Entry 8W2F (electron microscopy, 3.10 A resolution); this record covers chains S and T of the 28 polymer chains in the assembly.

# Chain S
Protein: Proteasome subunit alpha type
From: Plasmodium falciparum 3D7
Notes: EC 3.4.25.1
UniProt: Q8IBI3 (Q8IBI3_PLAF7); residue numbers follow UniProt; this construct covers 1-256
Amino-acid sequence (256 residues; row label = number of the first residue in the row):
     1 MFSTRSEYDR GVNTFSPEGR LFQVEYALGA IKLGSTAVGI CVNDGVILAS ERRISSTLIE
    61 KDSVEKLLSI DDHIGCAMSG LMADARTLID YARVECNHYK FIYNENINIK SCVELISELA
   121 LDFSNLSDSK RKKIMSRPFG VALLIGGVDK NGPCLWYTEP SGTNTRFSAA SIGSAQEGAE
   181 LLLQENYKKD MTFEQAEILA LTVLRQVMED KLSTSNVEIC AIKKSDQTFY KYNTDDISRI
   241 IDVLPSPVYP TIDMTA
Disordered / not traced: 1-10, 128-133, 246-256

# Chain T
Protein: Proteasome endopeptidase complex
From: Plasmodium falciparum 3D7
Notes: EC 3.4.25.1
UniProt: Q8IK90 (Q8IK90_PLAF7); residue numbers follow UniProt; this construct covers 1-254
Amino-acid sequence (254 residues; numbered 1 to 254; the number before each row is that of its first residue):
     1 MYRNLYDTDN IIYSPEGRLY QVEYASEAIK QGTCAVAIKS KDYVVVSGLK KCISKLSFPQ
    61 EKIFKIDDYI GISMSGITSD AKVLTKFMQN ECLSHKFLYN ENINIESLVR SVADKYQKNT
   121 QKSSKRAFGV GLMIAAYHNE PCIFETRPNG SYFEYDALSF GARSHASKTY LEKNLHLFEE
   181 CSLEELILHC LKALKCSLSS ESELTISNTA LAVVGKNHPW QEISSLQLEE YLSKVKMDAE
   241 QEQVEENVQN EANE
Disordered / not traced: 1-4, 199-203, 237-254

# Chain S / chain T interface
Contacting residue pairs - 52 pairs, chain S then chain T:
  N13(S) - S124(T)
  N13(S) - R126(T)
  T14(S) - T8(T)
  T14(S) - Q21(T)
  F15(S) - Q21(T)  hydrogen bond (backbone-side chain)
  F15(S) - Y24(T)  hydrophobic
  F15(S) - A25(T)  hydrophobic
  F15(S) - I77(T)  hydrophobic
  F15(S) - R126(T)
  F15(S) - A127(T)
  S16(S) - Y24(T)
  P17(S) - Y24(T)
  P17(S) - E27(T)
  E18(S) - E27(T)
  E18(S) - Q31(T)
  G19(S) - Y24(T)
  G19(S) - A28(T)
  L21(S) - R126(T)
  E114(S) - K82(T)  salt bridge
  S117(S) - K82(T)
  L121(S) - S79(T)
  S124(S) - R126(T)  hydrogen bond
  N125(S) - K125(T)  hydrogen bond (backbone-side chain)
  L126(S) - D80(T)
  L126(S) - N119(T)
  L126(S) - K125(T)
  L126(S) - R126(T)
  L126(S) - F128(T)  hydrophobic
  S127(S) - K115(T)
  S127(S) - K125(T)  hydrogen bond (backbone-side chain)
  G162(S) - K82(T)  hydrogen bond (backbone-side chain)
  T163(S) - Q60(T)
  T163(S) - T78(T)
  N164(S) - Q60(T)
  T165(S) - I53(T)
  T165(S) - S57(T)
  T165(S) - F58(T)
  T165(S) - Q60(T)  hydrogen bond
  R166(S) - S57(T)
  R166(S) - F58(T)  hydrogen bond (backbone-backbone)
  F167(S) - I53(T)  hydrophobic
  F167(S) - S54(T)
  F167(S) - L56(T)
  F167(S) - S57(T)
  F167(S) - F58(T)
  S168(S) - L56(T)  hydrogen bond (backbone-backbone)
  S168(S) - F58(T)
  A169(S) - L56(T)
  L183(S) - L56(T)
  Q184(S) - K55(T)  hydrogen bond (backbone-side chain)
  Q184(S) - L56(T)
  Y187(S) - L56(T)  hydrophobic
Interface residues without a listed pair, chain S (28 interface residues in all): E118, E180
Interface residues without a listed pair, chain T (30 interface residues in all): D7, V83, K86, G129

# Summary
Chain S and chain T form an interface of 28 and 30 residues respectively; the contacts include 9 hydrogen
bonds and 1 salt bridge. Polar pairs include E114(S)-K82(T), F15(S)-Q21(T) and S124(S)-R126(T).
Here chain S is Proteasome subunit alpha type and chain T is Proteasome endopeptidase complex, both from
Plasmodium falciparum 3D7. Entry 8W2F (Plasmodium falciparum 20S proteasome bound to an inhibitor) was
determined by electron microscopy.
